1WYV - chains B and D of the 4 polymer chains in the assembly; structure by X-ray diffraction, 2.40 A resolution.

# Chain B (and D)
Name: glycine dehydrogenase subunit 2 (P-protein)
Source organism: Thermus thermophilus
Notes: EC 1.4.4.2; chain D of this document is another copy of the same molecule, construct and numbering; everything in this record applies to it too
Sequence (474 residues; row label = number of the first residue in the row):
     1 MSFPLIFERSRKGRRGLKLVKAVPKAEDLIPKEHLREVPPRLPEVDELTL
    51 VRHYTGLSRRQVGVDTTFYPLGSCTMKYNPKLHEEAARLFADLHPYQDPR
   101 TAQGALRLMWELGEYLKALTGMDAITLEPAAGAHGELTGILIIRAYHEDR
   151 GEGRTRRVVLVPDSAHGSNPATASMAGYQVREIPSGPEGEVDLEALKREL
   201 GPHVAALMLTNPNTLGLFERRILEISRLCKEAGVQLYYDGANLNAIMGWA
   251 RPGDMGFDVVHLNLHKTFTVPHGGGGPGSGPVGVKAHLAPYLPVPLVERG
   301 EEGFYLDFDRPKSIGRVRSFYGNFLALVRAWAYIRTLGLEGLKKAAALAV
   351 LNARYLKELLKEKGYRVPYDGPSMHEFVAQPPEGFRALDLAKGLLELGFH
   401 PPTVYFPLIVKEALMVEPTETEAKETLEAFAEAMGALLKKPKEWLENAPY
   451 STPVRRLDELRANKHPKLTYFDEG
Disordered / not traced: 1
Ligand contacts: (aminooxy)acetic acid / pyridoxal phosphate: S73, A131, G132, A133, E136, H166, S168, N169, T210, T214, D239, A241, N263, H265, K266

# How chain B and chain D interact
Contacting residue pairs - 47 pairs, chain B then chain D:
  R11(B) - E425(D)
  R14(B) - A423(D)
  R14(B) - E425(D)  salt bridge
  E47(B) - Y78(D)  hydrogen bond
  L48(B) - V64(D)
  L48(B) - Y78(D)  hydrophobic
  L48(B) - T421(D)
  L48(B) - E422(D)
  V51(B) - D65(D)
  V51(B) - Y78(D)
  R52(B) - V64(D)  hydrogen bond (side chain-backbone)
  R52(B) - D65(D)
  R52(B) - T66(D)
  R52(B) - T67(D)  hydrogen bond (side chain-backbone)
  R52(B) - F68(D)
  R52(B) - E422(D)  salt bridge
  T55(B) - D65(D)
  T55(B) - T66(D)
  S58(B) - R59(D)  hydrogen bond (backbone-side chain)
  R59(B) - S58(D)  hydrogen bond (side chain-backbone)
  R59(B) - R59(D)
  R59(B) - Q61(D)  hydrogen bond (side chain-backbone)
  R59(B) - V62(D)
  R59(B) - T66(D)
  Q61(B) - R59(D)  hydrogen bond (backbone-side chain)
  V64(B) - L48(D)
  V64(B) - R52(D)  hydrogen bond (backbone-side chain)
  D65(B) - V51(D)
  D65(B) - R52(D)
  D65(B) - T55(D)
  T66(B) - R52(D)
  T66(B) - T55(D)
  T66(B) - R59(D)
  T67(B) - R52(D)  hydrogen bond (backbone-side chain)
  F68(B) - R52(D)
  Y78(B) - E47(D)  hydrogen bond
  Y78(B) - L48(D)  hydrophobic
  Y78(B) - V51(D)
  E85(B) - R88(D)  salt bridge
  R88(B) - E85(D)  salt bridge
  R88(B) - R88(D)
  T421(B) - L48(D)
  E422(B) - L48(D)
  E422(B) - R52(D)  salt bridge
  A423(B) - R14(D)
  E425(B) - R11(D)
  E425(B) - R14(D)  salt bridge
Interface residues without a listed pair, chain B (27 interface residues in all): R9, D46, V62, P80, K81
Interface residues without a listed pair, chain D (27 interface residues in all): R9, D46, P80, K81

# Overview
The chain B/chain D interface involves 27 residues from each chain; the contacts include 10 hydrogen bonds and
6 salt bridges. Among the polar pairs are R14(B)-E425(D), R52(B)-E422(D) and E85(B)-R88(D). Ligands of chain
B: (aminooxy)acetic acid / pyridoxal phosphate.
Both chains are glycine dehydrogenase subunit 2 (P-protein) (Thermus thermophilus). Entry 1WYV (Crystal
structure of glycine decarboxylase (P-protein) of the glycine cleavage system, in inhibitor-bound form) was
determined by X-ray diffraction together with 1WYT and 1WYU from the same study.
